PDB entry 4XHA | X-ray diffraction, 3.00 A resolution | chains A and B

== Chain A (and B) ==
Molecule: RNA-dependent RNA polymerase
Organism: Thosea asigna virus
Notes: chain B of this document is another copy of the same molecule, construct and numbering; everything in this record applies to it too
Reference sequence: Q6A562 (Q6A562_9VIRU); numbering as in UniProt (aligned over 1-674)
Sequence (705 residues; numbered -30 to 674; the number before each row is that of its first residue; numbers below 1 keep their minus sign (Met-30 is residue -30)):
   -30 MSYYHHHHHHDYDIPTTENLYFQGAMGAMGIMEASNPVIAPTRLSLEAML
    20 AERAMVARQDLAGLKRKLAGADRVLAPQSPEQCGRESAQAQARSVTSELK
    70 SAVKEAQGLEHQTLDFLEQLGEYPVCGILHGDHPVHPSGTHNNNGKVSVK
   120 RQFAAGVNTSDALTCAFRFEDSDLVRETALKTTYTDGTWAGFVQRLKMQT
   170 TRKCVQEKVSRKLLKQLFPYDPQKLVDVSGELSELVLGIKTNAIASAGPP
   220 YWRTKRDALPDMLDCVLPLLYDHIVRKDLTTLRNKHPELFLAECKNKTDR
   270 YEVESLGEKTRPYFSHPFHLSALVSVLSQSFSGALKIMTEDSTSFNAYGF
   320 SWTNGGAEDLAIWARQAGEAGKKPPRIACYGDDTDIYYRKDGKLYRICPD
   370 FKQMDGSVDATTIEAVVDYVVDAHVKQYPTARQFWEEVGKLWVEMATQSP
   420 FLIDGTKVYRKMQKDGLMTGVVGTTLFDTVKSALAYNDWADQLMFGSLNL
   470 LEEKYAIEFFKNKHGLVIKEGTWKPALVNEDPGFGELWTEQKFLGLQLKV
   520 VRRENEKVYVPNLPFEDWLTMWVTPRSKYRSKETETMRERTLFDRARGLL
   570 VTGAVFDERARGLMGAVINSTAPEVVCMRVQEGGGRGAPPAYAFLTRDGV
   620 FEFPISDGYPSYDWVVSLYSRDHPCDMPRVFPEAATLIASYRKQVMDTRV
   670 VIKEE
Disordered / not traced: -30 to 9, 673-674 (chain B: -30 to 9, 672-674)
Construct notes: initiating methionine (-30); expression tag (-29 to 0)
Metal / ion sites: lutetium (III) ion site 1: Asp140 (shared with Asp140(B), Asp142(B) of chain B); lutetium (III) ion site 2: Asp140, Asp142 (shared with Asp142(B) of chain B)
What the authors report for this chain:
  - catalytic residues: Asp369, Asp374 (proposed by the authors, not directly observed)
  - mutagenesis - D351A/D352A, T443A/T444A: abolished catalytic activity
  - mutagenesis - S4A, T157A: unchanged catalytic activity

== Chain A / chain B interface ==
Pairs across the interface (125; chain A residue first):
  Pro10(A) - Lys209(B)
  Pro10(A) - Thr210(B)
  Pro10(A) - Asn211(B)
  Pro10(A) - Lys224(B)
  Pro10(A) - Gln298(B)
  Thr11(A) - Lys209(B)
  Thr11(A) - Thr210(B)
  Thr11(A) - Gln298(B)
  Arg12(A) - Thr210(B)  hydrogen bond (backbone-backbone)
  Arg12(A) - Asn211(B)
  Arg12(A) - Ile213(B)
  Leu13(A) - Lys209(B)
  Leu13(A) - Thr210(B)  hydrogen bond (backbone-backbone)
  Ser14(A) - Leu206(B)
  Ser14(A) - Ile208(B)
  Ser14(A) - Lys209(B)
  Leu15(A) - Val205(B)
  Leu15(A) - Leu206(B)
  Leu15(A) - Ile208(B)  hydrogen bond (backbone-backbone)
  Leu15(A) - Thr210(B)
  Leu15(A) - Leu228(B)
  Leu15(A) - Phe287(B)  hydrophobic
  Glu16(A) - Leu206(B)  hydrogen bond (backbone-backbone)
  Met18(A) - Thr210(B)
  Met18(A) - Asn211(B)
  Met18(A) - Ala212(B)  hydrophobic
  Met18(A) - Leu228(B)  hydrophobic
  Leu19(A) - Leu206(B)  hydrophobic
  Leu19(A) - Leu228(B)  hydrophobic
  Leu19(A) - Leu232(B)  hydrophobic
  Arg22(A) - Arg225(B)  hydrogen bond (side chain-backbone)
  Arg22(A) - Asp226(B)
  Arg22(A) - Pro229(B)
  His99(A) - Ser659(B)
  Val197(A) - Thr667(B)  hydrogen bond (backbone-side chain)
  Ser198(A) - Thr667(B)  hydrogen bond (backbone-side chain)
  Ser198(A) - Arg668(B)  hydrogen bond
  Glu200(A) - Gln663(B)
  Glu200(A) - Val664(B)
  Glu200(A) - Met665(B)  hydrogen bond (side chain-backbone)
  Glu200(A) - Thr667(B)
  Leu201(A) - Met665(B)  hydrogen bond (backbone-backbone)
  Ser202(A) - Gln663(B)  hydrogen bond (side chain-backbone)
  Ser202(A) - Met665(B)
  Val205(A) - Leu15(B)
  Leu206(A) - Leu15(B)  hydrophobic
  Leu206(A) - Glu16(B)  hydrogen bond (backbone-backbone)
  Leu206(A) - Leu19(B)  hydrophobic
  Ile208(A) - Ser14(B)
  Ile208(A) - Leu15(B)  hydrogen bond (backbone-backbone)
  Lys209(A) - Pro10(B)
  Lys209(A) - Leu13(B)
  Lys209(A) - Ser14(B)
  Thr210(A) - Pro10(B)
  Thr210(A) - Arg12(B)
  Thr210(A) - Leu13(B)  hydrogen bond (backbone-backbone)
  Thr210(A) - Leu15(B)
  Thr210(A) - Met18(B)
  Asn211(A) - Pro10(B)  hydrogen bond (backbone-backbone)
  Asn211(A) - Arg12(B)
  Ala212(A) - Arg12(B)
  Ala212(A) - Met18(B)  hydrophobic
  Arg225(A) - Arg22(B)  hydrogen bond (backbone-side chain)
  Asp226(A) - Arg22(B)
  Leu228(A) - Leu15(B)
  Leu228(A) - Met18(B)  hydrophobic
  Leu228(A) - Leu19(B)  hydrophobic
  Pro229(A) - Arg22(B)
  Pro229(A) - Ala658(B)
  Pro229(A) - Ser659(B)
  Leu232(A) - Leu19(B)  hydrophobic
  Leu232(A) - Tyr660(B)  hydrophobic
  Asp233(A) - Tyr660(B)
  Asp233(A) - Arg661(B)  hydrogen bond (side chain-backbone)
  Pro237(A) - Gln663(B)
  Pro237(A) - Met665(B)  hydrophobic
  Tyr240(A) - Met665(B)  hydrophobic
  Tyr240(A) - Asp666(B)  hydrogen bond (side chain-backbone)
  Tyr240(A) - Val669(B)
  Ile243(A) - Ile671(B)
  Val244(A) - Val669(B)  hydrophobic
  Val244(A) - Ile671(B)
  Lys246(A) - Ile671(B)
  Phe287(A) - Leu15(B)  hydrophobic
  Thr399(A) - Arg668(B)  hydrogen bond
  Ala400(A) - Thr667(B)
  Gln402(A) - Val670(B)
  Gln402(A) - Ile671(B)  hydrogen bond (side chain-backbone)
  Phe403(A) - Thr667(B)
  Phe403(A) - Ile671(B)  hydrophobic
  Ala658(A) - Pro229(B)
  Ser659(A) - Pro229(B)
  Ser659(A) - Asp233(B)
  Tyr660(A) - Ser202(B)
  Tyr660(A) - Leu232(B)  hydrophobic
  Arg661(A) - Asp233(B)  hydrogen bond (backbone-side chain)
  Lys662(A) - Glu200(B)  salt bridge
  Lys662(A) - Ser202(B)
  Lys662(A) - Glu203(B)
  Gln663(A) - Glu200(B)
  Gln663(A) - Ser202(B)  hydrogen bond (backbone-side chain)
  Gln663(A) - Asp233(B)
  Gln663(A) - Pro237(B)
  Val664(A) - Glu200(B)
  Met665(A) - Glu200(B)  hydrogen bond (backbone-side chain)
  Met665(A) - Leu201(B)  hydrogen bond (backbone-backbone)
  Met665(A) - Pro237(B)  hydrophobic
  Met665(A) - Tyr240(B)
  Asp666(A) - Tyr240(B)  hydrogen bond (backbone-side chain)
  Thr667(A) - Val197(B)  hydrogen bond (side chain-backbone)
  Thr667(A) - Ser198(B)  hydrogen bond (side chain-backbone)
  Thr667(A) - Gly199(B)  hydrogen bond (side chain-backbone)
  Thr667(A) - Ala400(B)
  Thr667(A) - Phe403(B)
  Thr667(A) - Trp404(B)
  Arg668(A) - Ser198(B)  hydrogen bond (side chain-backbone)
  Arg668(A) - Thr399(B)
  Val669(A) - Tyr240(B)
  Val669(A) - Val244(B)  hydrophobic
  Val669(A) - Gln402(B)
  Ile671(A) - Val244(B)  hydrophobic
  Ile671(A) - Lys246(B)
  Ile671(A) - Gln402(B)  hydrogen bond (backbone-side chain)
  Lys672(A) - Val244(B)  hydrogen bond (backbone-backbone)
  Lys672(A) - Arg245(B)
Interface residues without a listed pair, chain A (62 interface residues in all): Gly199, Gly207, Lys224, Met231, Leu236, Ala291, Trp404, Glu406, Val670
Interface residues without a listed pair, chain B (64 interface residues in all): Thr11, His99, Leu204, Gly207, Leu236, Ile243, Ala291, Glu406

== Overview ==
62 residues of chain A and 64 residues of chain B are in contact; the contacts include 31 hydrogen bonds and 1
salt bridge. Polar pairs include Lys662(A)-Glu200(B), Arg22(A)-Arg225(B) and Val197(A)-Thr667(B). The paper
reports catalytic residues Asp369(A) and Asp374(A); D351A/D352A and T443A/T444A of chain A abolish catalytic
activity; 4 substitutions were tested in all.
Both chains are RNA-dependent RNA polymerase (Thosea asigna virus). Entry 4XHA (Crystal structure of Thosea
asigna virus RNA-dependent RNA polymerase (RdRP) complexed with Lu3+) was determined by X-ray diffraction
(same publication as 5CYR and 4XHI).
